Entry 5KN9 (X-ray diffraction, 1.93 A resolution); this record covers chains A and C of the 3 polymer chains in the assembly.

Chain A:
Molecule: Adenine DNA glycosylase
From: Geobacillus stearothermophilus
Notes: EC 3.2.2.-
UniProt: P83847 (MUTY_GEOSE); residues 1-229 here = UniProt positions 1-229
Chain sequence (232 residues; each row starts with the number of its first residue; numbers below 1 keep their minus sign (Gly-2 is residue -2)):
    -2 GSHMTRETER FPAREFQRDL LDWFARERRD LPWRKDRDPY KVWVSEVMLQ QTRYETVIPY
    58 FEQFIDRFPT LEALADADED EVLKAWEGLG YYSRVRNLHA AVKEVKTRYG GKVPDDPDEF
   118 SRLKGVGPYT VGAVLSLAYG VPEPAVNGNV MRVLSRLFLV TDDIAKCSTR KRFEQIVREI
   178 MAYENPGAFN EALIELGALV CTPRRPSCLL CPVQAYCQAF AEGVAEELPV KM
Not modelled in the structure: -2 to 7
Differences from the reference sequence: expression tag (-2 to 0); conflict Tyr51 (Val in P83847), Asn144 (Asp in P83847), Cys164 (Pro in P83847)
Ion coordination: Ca2+: Ser118, Val123; 4Fe-4S cluster Fe: Cys198, Cys205, Cys208, Cys214
Residues lining bound ligands: 4Fe-4S cluster (SF4): Arg153, Leu154, Val197, Cys198, Pro203, Cys205, Cys208, Val210, Gln211, Cys214, Phe217, Ala222
Swiss-Prot annotation at these positions:
  - active site: Glu43 (Proton donor/acceptor)
  - binding site (DNA): Trp30, Arg31, Gln48, Thr49, Leu86 to Tyr88, Tyr126, Glu188
  - binding site ([4Fe-4S] cluster): Cys198, Cys205, Cys208, Cys214
  - mutagenesis: Glu43 (E43Q: Loss of catalytic activity)

Chain C:
Molecule: 10-nt DNA strand
Sequence (10 nucleotides; each row starts with the number of its first residue):
     3 ATCCGGTGCT
Modified positions: 8OG (8-oxo-2'-deoxy-guanosine-5'-monophosphate) at position 7

How chain A and chain C interact:
Pairs across the interface (10):
  Gly87(A) with DT9(C), phosphate contact
  Tyr88(A) with DG8(C), hydrogen bond to the base; DT9(C), hydrogen bond to the phosphate
  Ala162(A) with DT4(C), sugar contact; DC5(C), hydrogen bond to the base
  Lys163(A) with DT4(C), salt bridge to the phosphate
  Cys164(A) with DA3(C), sugar contact; DT4(C), hydrogen bond to the phosphate
  Ser165(A) with DT4(C), hydrogen bond to the phosphate
  Arg167(A) with DC5(C), base contact
Also at the interface, not in a pair above, chain A (8 interface residues in all): Lys168

In short:
8 residues of chain A and 5 residues of chain C are in contact, with 5 hydrogen bonds and 1 salt bridge. Polar
contacts include Tyr88(A)-DG8(C), Ala162(A)-DC5(C) and Tyr88(A)-DT9(C). Ligands of chain A: 4Fe-4S cluster.
Here chain A is Adenine DNA glycosylase (Geobacillus stearothermophilus) and chain C is a 10-nt DNA strand.
Entry 5KN9 (MutY N-terminal domain in complex with DNA containing an intrahelical oxoG:A base-pair) was
determined by X-ray diffraction, deposited together with 5KN8.
